Entry 7CCI (X-ray diffraction, 1.65 A resolution); this record covers chains A and B.

Chain A (and B):
Protein: AdeR
From: Acinetobacter baumannii
Notes: chain B of this document is another copy of the same molecule, construct and numbering; everything in this record applies to it too
UniProt: Q6TA00 (Q6TA00_ACIBA); residue numbers follow UniProt; this construct covers 2-137
Chain sequence (144 residues; numbered -6 to 137; the number before each row is that of its first residue; numbers below 1 keep their minus sign (Met-6 is residue -6)):
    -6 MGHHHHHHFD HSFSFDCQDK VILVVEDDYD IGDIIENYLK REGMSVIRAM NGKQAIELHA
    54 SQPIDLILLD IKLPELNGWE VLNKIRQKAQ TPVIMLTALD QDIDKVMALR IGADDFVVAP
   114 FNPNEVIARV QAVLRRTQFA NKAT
Disordered / not traced: -6 to -2, 132-137 (chain B: -6 to -1, 134-137)
Construct notes: initiating methionine (-6); expression tag (-5 to 1); conflict Ala112 (Lys in Q6TA00)
Ion coordination: Mg2+: Glu19, Asp20, Asp63
From the paper describing this entry:
  - conformationally variable residues (helix shift, order/disorder transition): Phe2 to Gln11, Arg103
  - self-association interface (contacts with another copy of this molecule); pairs are residue here / residue on that copy: Met100-Arg128 (backbone contact), Met100-Phe6 (backbone contact), Leu102-Arg128 (backbone contact), Arg103-Arg128 (backbone contact), Phe6
  - post-translational modification sites: Asp63 (proposed by the authors, not directly observed)

How chain A and chain B interact:
Residue-residue contacts (54; chain A residue first):
  His0(A) with Arg103(B), hydrogen bond (backbone-side chain)
  His1(A) with Trp72(B); Asn76(B), hydrogen bond; Leu102(B); Arg103(B), hydrogen bond (backbone-backbone)
  Phe2(A) with Trp72(B), hydrophobic; Lys98(B); Ala101(B); Leu102(B), hydrophobic; Arg103(B), hydrogen bond (backbone-side chain)
  Asp3(A) with Ala101(B), hydrogen bond (backbone-backbone)
  His4(A) with Ala101(B)
  Phe6(A) with Met100(B); Ala101(B); Leu102(B)
  Asn76(A) with His4(B)
  Asp93(A) with Asn117(B), hydrogen bond
  Ile96(A) with Asn117(B); Ala121(B), hydrophobic
  Asp97(A) with Asn117(B), hydrogen bond
  Met100(A) with Asn117(B); Ile120(B), hydrophobic; Ala121(B), hydrophobic; Gln124(B); Arg128(B), hydrogen bond (backbone-side chain)
  Ala101(A) with His4(B); Ser5(B); Phe6(B), hydrogen bond (backbone-backbone)
  Leu102(A) with His4(B); Phe6(B); Arg128(B), hydrogen bond (backbone-side chain)
  Arg103(A) with Asp3(B), salt bridge; His4(B), hydrogen bond (backbone-backbone); Ser5(B), hydrogen bond (side chain-backbone); Phe6(B); Arg128(B), hydrogen bond (backbone-side chain)
  Gly105(A) with Arg128(B)
  Asp107(A) with Arg129(B)
  Asp108(A) with Arg122(B), salt bridge
  Phe109(A) with Glu118(B); Ala121(B), hydrophobic; Arg122(B), hydrogen bond (backbone-side chain)
  Val111(A) with Glu118(B)
  Asn115(A) with Asp93(B), hydrogen bond
  Asn117(A) with Asp93(B), hydrogen bond
  Glu118(A) with Val111(B)
  Ala121(A) with Ile96(B), hydrophobic; Met100(B)
  Arg122(A) with Asp108(B), salt bridge; Phe109(B), hydrogen bond (side chain-backbone); Arg122(B)
  Gln124(A) with Met100(B)
  Ala125(A) with Met100(B)
  Arg129(A) with Arg129(B)
Also at the interface, not in a pair above, chain A (30 interface residues in all): Ile104, Ala106, Val110
Also at the interface, not in a pair above, chain B (25 interface residues in all): Val110

Overview:
30 residues of chain A and 25 residues of chain B are in contact; the contacts include 17 hydrogen bonds and 3
salt bridges. Polar pairs include Arg103(A)-Asp3(B), Asp108(A)-Arg122(B) and His0(A)-Arg103(B). Glu19(A),
Asp20(A) and Asp63(A) coordinate Mg2+. From the paper: a modification site at Asp63(A); conformational
variability at Phe2(A) and Arg103(A).
Chain A and chain B are both AdeR (Acinetobacter baumannii); the structure, Acinetobacter baumannii response
regulator AdeR with disordered N terminus, was determined by X-ray diffraction together with 7CCH from the
same study.
